PDB entry 5T9J | X-ray diffraction, 3.00 A resolution | chains A and D of the 5 polymer chains in the assembly

[Chain A]
Name: Flap endonuclease GEN homolog 1
From: Homo sapiens
Notes: EC 3.1.-.-; fragment: extended nuclease domain
UniProt: Q17RS7 (GEN_HUMAN); residues 1-505 here = UniProt positions 1-505
Amino-acid sequence (506 residues; numbered 1 to 506; the number before each row is that of its first residue):
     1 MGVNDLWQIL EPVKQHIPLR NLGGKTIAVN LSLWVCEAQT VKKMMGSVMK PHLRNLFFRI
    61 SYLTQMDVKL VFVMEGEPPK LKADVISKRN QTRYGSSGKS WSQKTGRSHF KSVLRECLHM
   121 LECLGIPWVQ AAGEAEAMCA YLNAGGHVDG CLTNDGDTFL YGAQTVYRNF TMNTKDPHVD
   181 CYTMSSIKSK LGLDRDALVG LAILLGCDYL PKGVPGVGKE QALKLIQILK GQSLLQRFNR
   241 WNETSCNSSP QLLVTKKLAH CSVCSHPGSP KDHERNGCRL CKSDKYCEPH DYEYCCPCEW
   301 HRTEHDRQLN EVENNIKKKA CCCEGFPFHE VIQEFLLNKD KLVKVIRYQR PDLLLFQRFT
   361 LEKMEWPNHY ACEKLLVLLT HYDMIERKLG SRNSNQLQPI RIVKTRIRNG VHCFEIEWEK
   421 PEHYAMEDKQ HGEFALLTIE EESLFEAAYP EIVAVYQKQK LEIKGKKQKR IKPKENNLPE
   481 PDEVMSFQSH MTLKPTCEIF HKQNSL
Unresolved in the structure: 1, 82-90, 243-309, 468-506
Differences from the reference sequence: engineered mutation Asn30 (Asp in Q17RS7); variant Thr92 (Ser in Q17RS7), Asn310 (Ser in Q17RS7); expression tag (506)
Metal / ion sites: Mg2+ near Glu134 (its only coordinating residue here)
Reported in the primary citation:
  - catalytic residues: Glu75, Glu134, Glu136, Asp155, Asp157, Asp208 (citing earlier work)
  - binding site for the 20-nt DNA strand: Arg54
  - contacts within the chain: Gln65-Arg408 (hydrogen bond)
  - conformationally variable residues (order/disorder transition): Pro79 to Thr92
  - mutagenesis - R54E, R93E, T380E, T438E: decreased catalytic activity
  - mutagenesis - C36E: abolished catalytic activity
  - mutagenesis - R89E: unchanged catalytic activity on HJ substrate
  - mutagenesis - R89E: decreased catalytic activity on 5' flap substrate
  - mutagenesis - F110E: decreased catalytic activity on HJ substrates
  - mutagenesis - F110E: decreased catalytic activity on 5' flap substrates
  - mutagenesis - F110E: decreased catalytic activity on cruciform
  - mutagenesis - H109E: decreased catalytic activity on 5' flap
  - mutagenesis - H109E: decreased catalytic activity on HJ
  - mutagenesis - K404E, R406E: unchanged catalytic activity
  - post-translational modification sites: Thr380, Thr438 (citing earlier work)
  - mutagenesis - D30N: abolished catalytic activity on HJ
  - mutagenesis - D30N: abolished catalytic activity on 5' flap substrates

[Chain D]
Molecule: 20-nt DNA strand
Notes: fragment: DNA strand 2
Sequence (20 nucleotides; each row starts with the number of its first residue):
     1 ACGATGGAGC CGCTAGGCTC

[Chain A / chain D interface]
Residue-residue contacts (11; chain A residue first):
  Met44(A) - DC20(D)  base contact
  Met49(A) - DC20(D)  sugar contact
  Arg54(A) - DC20(D)  hydrogen bond to the base
  Lys404(A) - DC11(D)  salt bridge to the phosphate
  Arg406(A) - DC11(D)  salt bridge to the phosphate
  Arg406(A) - DG12(D)  salt bridge to the phosphate
  Ile407(A) - DG12(D)  hydrogen bond to the phosphate
  Ile407(A) - DC13(D)  phosphate contact
  Arg408(A) - DC13(D)  phosphate contact
  Asn409(A) - DC13(D)  hydrogen bond to the phosphate
  Gly410(A) - DC13(D)  hydrogen bond to the phosphate
Also at the interface, not in a pair above, chain A (12 interface residues in all): Lys43, Lys175, Thr405
Also at the interface, not in a pair above, chain D (7 interface residues in all): DC10, DA15, DT19

[Overview]
12 residues of chain A face 7 of chain D across their interface, with 4 hydrogen bonds and 3 salt bridges.
Polar pairs include Arg54(A)-DC20(D), Ile407(A)-DG12(D) and Asn409(A)-DC13(D). From the paper: catalytic
residues Glu75(A), Glu134(A) and Glu136(A) among others; R54E, R93E and T380E of chain A, among others, reduce
catalytic activity; 11 substitutions were tested in all.
Here chain A is Flap endonuclease GEN homolog 1 (Homo sapiens) and chain D is a 20-nt DNA strand. Entry 5T9J
(Crystal Structure of human GEN1 in complex with Holliday junction DNA in the upper interface) was determined
by X-ray diffraction.
